Entry 6F1Z (electron microscopy, 3.40 A resolution); this record covers chains o and p of the 4 polymer chains in the assembly.

[Chain o (and p)]
Protein: Cytoplasmic dynein 1 intermediate chain 2
Organism: Homo sapiens
Notes: chain p of this document is another copy of the same molecule, construct and numbering; everything in this record applies to it too
UniProtKB: Q13409 (DC1I2_HUMAN), isoform Q13409-3; residue numbers follow UniProt; this construct covers 1-612
Amino-acid sequence (612 residues; numbered 1 to 612; the number before each row is that of its first residue):
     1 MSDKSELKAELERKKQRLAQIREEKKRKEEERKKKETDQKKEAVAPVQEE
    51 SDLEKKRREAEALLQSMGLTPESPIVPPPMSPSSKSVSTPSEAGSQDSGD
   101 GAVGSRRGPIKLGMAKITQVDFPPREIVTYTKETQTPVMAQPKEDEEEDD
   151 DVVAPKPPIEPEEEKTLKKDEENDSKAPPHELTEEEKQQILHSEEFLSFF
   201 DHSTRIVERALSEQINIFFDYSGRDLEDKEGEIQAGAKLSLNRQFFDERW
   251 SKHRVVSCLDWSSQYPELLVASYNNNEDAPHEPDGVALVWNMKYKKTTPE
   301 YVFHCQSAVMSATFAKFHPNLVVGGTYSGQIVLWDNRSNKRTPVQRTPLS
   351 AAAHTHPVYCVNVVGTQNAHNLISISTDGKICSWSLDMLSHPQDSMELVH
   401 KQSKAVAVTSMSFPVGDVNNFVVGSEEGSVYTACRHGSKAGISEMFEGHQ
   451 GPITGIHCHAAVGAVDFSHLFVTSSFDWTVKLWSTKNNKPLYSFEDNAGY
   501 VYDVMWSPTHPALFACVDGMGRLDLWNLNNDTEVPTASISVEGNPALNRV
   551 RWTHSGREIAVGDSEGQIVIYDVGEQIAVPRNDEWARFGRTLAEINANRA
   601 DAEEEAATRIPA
Not modelled in the structure: 1-181, 218-612 (chain p: 1-181, 225-612)
Construct notes: conflict Ser484 (Thr in Q13409), Gly499 (Asp in Q13409)
Curated features (UniProtKB/Swiss-Prot):
  - modified residue: Ser2 (N-acetylserine), Ser51 (Diphosphoserine), Ser73 (Phosphoserine)

[Interface between chain o and chain p]
Contacting residue pairs - 8 pairs, chain o then chain p:
  Arg205(o) with Phe218(p)
  Arg209(o) with Ile215(p), hydrogen bond (side chain-backbone); Asn216(p), hydrogen bond (side chain-backbone); Ile217(p)
  Gln214(o) with Glu213(p)
  Ile215(o) with Arg209(p)
  Asn216(o) with Arg209(p)
  Ile217(o) with Arg209(p), hydrogen bond (backbone-side chain)

[Overview]
The chain o/chain p interface involves 6 residues from each chain, with 3 hydrogen bonds. Polar pairs include
Arg209(o)-Ile215(p), Arg209(o)-Asn216(p) and Ile217(o)-Arg209(p).
Both chains are Cytoplasmic dynein 1 intermediate chain 2 (Homo sapiens). Entry 6F1Z (Roadblock-1 region of
the dynein tail/dynactin/BICDR1 complex) was determined by electron microscopy (same publication as 6F1Y).
